PDB entry 8B7A | X-ray diffraction, 2.25 A resolution | chains B and C of the 6 polymer chains in the assembly

# Chain B
Protein: Tubulin beta-2B chain
From: Bos taurus
UniProtKB: Q6B856 (TBB2B_BOVIN); the author numbering skips numbers that UniProt does not, so the offset changes along the chain: 1-42 = UniProt 1-42; 45-360 = UniProt 43-358; 369-455 = UniProt 359-445
Amino-acid sequence (445 residues; numbered 1 to 455; 10 numbers in that range are skipped by the numbering (no residue carries them; nothing is unmodelled there); the number before each row is that of its first residue):
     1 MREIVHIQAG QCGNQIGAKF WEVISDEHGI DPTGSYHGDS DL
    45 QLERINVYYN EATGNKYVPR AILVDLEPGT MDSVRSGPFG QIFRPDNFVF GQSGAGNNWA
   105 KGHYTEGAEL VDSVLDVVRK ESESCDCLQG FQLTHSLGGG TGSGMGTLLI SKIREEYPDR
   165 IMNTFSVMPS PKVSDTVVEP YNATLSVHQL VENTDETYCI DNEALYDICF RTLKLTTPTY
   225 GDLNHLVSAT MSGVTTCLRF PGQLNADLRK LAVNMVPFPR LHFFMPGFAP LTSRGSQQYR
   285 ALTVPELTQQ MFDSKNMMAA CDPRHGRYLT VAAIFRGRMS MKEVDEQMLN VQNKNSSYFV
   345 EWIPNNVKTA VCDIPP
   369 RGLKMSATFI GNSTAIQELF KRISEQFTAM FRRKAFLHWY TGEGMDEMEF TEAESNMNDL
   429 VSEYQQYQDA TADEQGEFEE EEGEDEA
Not modelled in the structure: 278-281, 439-455
Bound ions: Mg2+: Q11 (together with GDP); Ca2+ near E113 (its only coordinating residue here)
Ligand contacts: GDP (guanosine-5'-diphosphate): G10, Q11, C12, Q15, I16, D69, A99, N101, S140, G142, G143, G144, T145, G146, S147, V171, P173, V177, D179, E183, N206, L209, Y224, L227, N228
Swiss-Prot annotation at these positions:
  - motif: M1 to I4 (MREI motif)
  - binding site (GTP): Q11, E71, S140, G144, T145, G146, N206, N228
  - binding site (Mg(2+)): E71
  - modified residue: S40 (Phosphoserine), T57 (Phosphothreonine), K60 (N6-acetyllysine), S174 (Phosphoserine), T287 (Phosphothreonine), T292 (Phosphothreonine), R320 (Omega-N-methylarginine), E448 (5-glutamyl polyglutamate)
  - cross-link (Glycyl lysine isopeptide (Lys-Gly)): K60 (interchain with G-Cter in ubiquitin), K326 (interchain with G-Cter in ubiquitin)
What the authors report for this chain:
  - binding site for the ligand Q0F: G100, N101, N102, K105, V181

# Chain C
Protein: Tubulin alpha-1B chain
From: Bos taurus
UniProtKB: P81947 (TBA1B_BOVIN); residue numbers follow UniProt; this construct covers 1-451
Amino-acid sequence (451 residues; numbered 1 to 451; the number before each row is that of its first residue):
     1 MRECISIHVG QAGVQIGNAC WELYCLEHGI QPDGQMPSDK TIGGGDDSFN TFFSETGAGK
    61 HVPRAVFVDL EPTVIDEVRT GTYRQLFHPE QLITGKEDAA NNYARGHYTI GKEIIDLVLD
   121 RIRKLADQCT GLQGFLVFHS FGGGTGSGFT SLLMERLSVD YGKKSKLEFS IYPAPQVSTA
   181 VVEPYNSILT THTTLEHSDC AFMVDNEAIY DICRRNLDIE RPTYTNLNRL ISQIVSSITA
   241 SLRFDGALNV DLTEFQTNLV PYPRIHFPLA TYAPVISAEK AYHEQLSVAE ITNACFEPAN
   301 QMVKCDPRHG KYMACCLLYR GDVVPKDVNA AIATIKTKRS IQFVDWCPTG FKVGINYQPP
   361 TVVPGGDLAK VQRAVCMLSN TTAIAEAWAR LDHKFDLMYA KRAFVHWYVG EGMEEGEFSE
   421 AREDMAALEK DYEEVGVDSV EGEGEEEGEE Y
Not modelled in the structure: 440-451
Bound ions: Ca2+: D39, T41, G44, E55
Ligand contacts: GTP (guanosine-5'-triphosphate): V9, G10, Q11, A12, Q15, I16, D69, D98, A99, A100, N101, S140, G142, G143, G144, T145, G146, I171, P173, V177, S178, T179, E183, N206, Y224, L227, N228, I231

# Chain B / chain C interface
Pairs across the interface - 37 pairs, chain B then chain C:
  Q96(B) - M1(C)
  S97(B) - R2(C)
  N101(B) - E254(C)
  D179(B) - E254(C)
  D179(B) - K352(C)  hydrogen bond (backbone-side chain)
  T180(B) - E254(C)
  T180(B) - N258(C)
  V181(B) - N258(C)  hydrogen bond (backbone-side chain)
  V181(B) - P348(C)  hydrophobic
  T221(B) - K326(C)
  A397(B) - W346(C)
  M398(B) - W346(C)
  R400(B) - D345(C)  salt bridge
  R400(B) - S439(C)  hydrogen bond
  R401(B) - Y262(C)  hydrogen bond (backbone-side chain)
  R401(B) - D345(C)  salt bridge
  R401(B) - W346(C)
  R401(B) - E434(C)  hydrogen bond (side chain-backbone)
  R401(B) - V435(C)
  R401(B) - V437(C)  hydrogen bond (side chain-backbone)
  R401(B) - D438(C)
  R401(B) - S439(C)  hydrogen bond
  K402(B) - Y262(C)
  A403(B) - P261(C)
  A403(B) - Y262(C)
  A403(B) - W346(C)  hydrophobic
  F404(B) - T257(C)
  F404(B) - N258(C)
  F404(B) - V260(C)
  F404(B) - P261(C)  hydrogen bond (backbone-backbone)
  H406(B) - V260(C)  hydrogen bond (side chain-backbone)
  H406(B) - P261(C)
  H406(B) - Y262(C)
  H406(B) - P263(C)
  W407(B) - Q256(C)
  W407(B) - T257(C)  hydrogen bond (side chain-backbone)
  W407(B) - V260(C)  hydrogen bond (side chain-backbone)
Also at the interface, not in a pair above, chain B (19 interface residues in all): G100, V182, L405
Also at the interface, not in a pair above, chain C (23 interface residues in all): P325, N329, C347

# In short
Chain B and chain C form an interface of 19 and 23 residues respectively; the contacts include 11 hydrogen
bonds and 2 salt bridges. Polar contacts include R400(B)-D345(C), R401(B)-D345(C) and D179(B)-K352(C). Bound
to chain B: GDP. Chain C binds GTP. From the paper: a binding site for the ligand Q0F at G100(B), N101(B) and
N102(B) among others.
Chain B is Tubulin beta-2B chain and chain C is Tubulin alpha-1B chain, both from Bos taurus; the structure,
Tubulin - maytansinoid - 4 complex, was determined by X-ray diffraction together with 8B7B and 8B7C from the
same study.
